PDB entry 7OOC | electron microscopy, 3.70 A resolution | chains J and 5 of the 21 polymer chains in the assembly

[Chain J]
Name: 30S ribosomal protein S11
Source organism: Mycoplasma pneumoniae (strain ATCC 29342 / M129)
UniProtKB: Q50296 (RS11_MYCPN); residue numbers follow UniProt; this construct covers 1-121
Amino-acid sequence (121 residues; numbered 1 to 121; the number before each row is that of its first residue):
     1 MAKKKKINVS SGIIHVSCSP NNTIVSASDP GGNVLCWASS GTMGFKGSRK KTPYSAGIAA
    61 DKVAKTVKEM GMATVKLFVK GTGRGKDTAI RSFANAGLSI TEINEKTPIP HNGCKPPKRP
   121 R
Not modelled in the structure: 1-7

[Chain 5]
Molecule: 16S rRNA
Source organism: Mycoplasma pneumoniae (strain ATCC 29342 / M129)
Sequence (1520 nucleotides; row label = number of the first residue in the row):
     1 UUUUUCUGAG AGUUUGAUCC UGGCUCAGGA UUAACGCUGG CGGCAUGCCU AAUACAUGCA
    61 AGUCGAUCGA AAGUAGUAAU ACUUUAGAGG CGAACGGGUG AGUAACACGU AUCCAAUCUA
   121 CCUUAUAAUG GGGGAUAACU AGUUGAAAGA CUAGCUAAUA CCGCAUAAGA ACUUUGGUUC
   181 GCAUGAAUCA AAGUUGAAAG GACCUGCAAG GGUUCGUUAU UUGAUGAGGG UGCGCCAUAU
   241 CAGCUAGUUG GUGGGGUAAC GGCCUACCAA GGCAAUGACG UGUAGCUAUG CUGAGAAGUA
   301 GAAUAGCCAC AAUGGGACUG AGACACGGCC CAUACUCCUA CGGGAGGCAG CAGUAGGGAA
   361 UUUUUCACAA UGAGCGAAAG CUUGAUGGAG CAAUGCCGCG UGAACGAUGA AGGUCUUUAA
   421 GAUUGUAAAG UUCUUUUAUU UGGGAAGAAU GACUUUAGCA GGUAAUGGCU AGAGUUUGAC
   481 UGUACCAUUU UGAAUAAGUG ACGACUAACU AUGUGCCAGC AGUCGCGGUA AUACAUAGGU
   541 CGCAAGCGUU AUCCGGAUUU AUUGGGCGUA AAGCAAGCGC AGGCGGAUUG AAAAGUCUGG
   601 UGUUAAAGGC AGCUGCUUAA CAGUUGUAUG CAUUGGAAAC UAUUAAUCUA GAGUGUGGUA
   661 GGGAGUUUUG GAAUUUCAUG UGGAGCGGUG AAAUGCGUAG AUAUAUGAAG GAACACCAGU
   721 GGCGAAGGCG AAAACUUAGG CCAUUACUGA CGCUUAGGCU UGAAAGUGUG GGGAGCAAAU
   781 AGGAUUAGAU ACCCUAGUAG UCCACACCGU AAACGAUAGA UACUAGCUGU CGGGGCGAUC
   841 CCCUCGGUAG UGAAGUUAAC ACAUUAAGUA UCUCGCCUGG GUAGUACAUU CGCAAGAAUG
   901 AAACUCAAAC GGAAUUGACG GGGACCCGCA CAAGUGGUGG AGCAUGUUGC UUAAUUCGAC
   961 GGUACACGAA AAACCUUACC UAGACUUGAC AUCCUUGGCA AAGUUAUGGA AACAUAAUGG
  1021 AGGUUAACCG AGUGACAGGU GGUGCAUGGU UGUCGUCAGC UCGUGUCGUG AGAUGUUGGG
  1081 UUAAGUCCCG CAACGAGCGC AACCCUUAUC GUUAGUUACA UUGUCUAGCG AGACUGCUAA
  1141 UGCAAAUUGG AGGAAGGAAG GGAUGACGUC AAAUCAUCAU GCCCCUUAUG UCUAGGGCUG
  1201 CAAACGUGCU ACAAUGGCCA AUACAAACAG UCGCCAGCUU GUAAAAGUGA GCAAAUCUGU
  1261 AAAGUUGGUC UCAGUUCGGA UUGAGGGCUG CAAUUCGUCC UCAUGAAGUC GGAAUCACUA
  1321 GUAAUCGCGA AUCAGCUAUG UCGCGGUGAA UACGUUCUCG GGUCUUGUAC ACACCGCCCG
  1381 UCAAACUAUG AAAGCUGGUA AUAUUUAAAA ACGUGUUGCU AACCAUUAGG AAGCGCAUGU
  1441 CAAGGAUAGC ACCGGUGAUU GGAGUUAAGU CGUAACAAGG UACCCCUACG AGAACGUGGG
  1501 GGUGGAUCAC CUCCUUUCUA
Not modelled in the structure: 1-4, 181-184, 1020-1027, 1510-1520

[Chain J / chain 5 interface]
Pairs across the interface (61; chain J residue first):
  His15(J) - U704(5)  phosphate contact
  His15(J) - A705(5)  phosphate contact
  Asn21(J) - G688(5)  base contact
  Asn21(J) - U689(5)  hydrogen bond to the base
  Asn22(J) - C686(5)  hydrogen bond to the phosphate
  Asn22(J) - G687(5)  hydrogen bond to the phosphate
  Ile24(J) - U702(5)  base contact
  Ser26(J) - A703(5)  hydrogen bond to the sugar
  Gly32(J) - U704(5)  hydrogen bond to the sugar
  Gly32(J) - A705(5)  sugar contact
  Asn33(J) - G680(5)  base contact
  Asn33(J) - U681(5)  sugar contact
  Val34(J) - U681(5)  hydrogen bond to the sugar
  Val34(J) - G682(5)  sugar contact
  Val34(J) - U704(5)  sugar contact
  Leu35(J) - G682(5)  sugar contact
  Trp37(J) - G682(5)  sugar contact
  Trp37(J) - A701(5)  base contact
  Ser39(J) - G685(5)  phosphate contact
  Ser39(J) - C686(5)  hydrogen bond to the phosphate
  Ser40(J) - C686(5)  phosphate contact
  Gly41(J) - G685(5)  sugar contact
  Gly41(J) - C686(5)  hydrogen bond to the phosphate
  Thr42(J) - G685(5)  phosphate contact
  Gly47(J) - A692(5)  phosphate contact
  Ser48(J) - U689(5)  base contact
  Ser48(J) - A691(5)  hydrogen bond to the phosphate
  Ser48(J) - A692(5)  hydrogen bond to the phosphate
  Lys50(J) - G687(5)  salt bridge to the phosphate
  Lys50(J) - G688(5)  base contact
  Lys51(J) - U689(5)  base contact
  Lys51(J) - A691(5)  salt bridge to the phosphate
  Lys80(J) - U704(5)  salt bridge to the phosphate
  Pro108(J) - U674(5)  phosphate contact
  Ile109(J) - A672(5)  sugar contact
  Ile109(J) - A673(5)  sugar contact
  Pro110(J) - A673(5)  sugar contact
  His111(J) - G671(5)  hydrogen bond to the base
  His111(J) - A672(5)  hydrogen bond to the sugar
  His111(J) - A715(5)  stacking on the base
  Asn112(J) - A713(5)  hydrogen bond to the sugar
  Asn112(J) - C714(5)  hydrogen bond to the phosphate
  Asn112(J) - A715(5)  hydrogen bond to the phosphate
  Gly113(J) - A712(5)  base contact
  Gly113(J) - A713(5)  base contact
  Cys114(J) - A712(5)  base contact
  Lys115(J) - G775(5)  hydrogen bond to the sugar
  Lys115(J) - C776(5)  hydrogen bond to the sugar
  Lys115(J) - G1499(5)  salt bridge to the phosphate
  Pro116(J) - C776(5)  sugar contact
  Pro117(J) - C776(5)  phosphate contact
  Lys118(J) - A777(5)  phosphate contact
  Lys118(J) - U1497(5)  hydrogen bond to the phosphate
  Lys118(J) - G1498(5)  salt bridge to the phosphate
  Arg119(J) - C793(5)  phosphate contact
  Pro120(J) - C793(5)  phosphate contact
  Arg121(J) - C792(5)  hydrogen bond to the sugar
  Arg121(J) - C793(5)  hydrogen bond to the phosphate
  Arg121(J) - U1481(5)  hydrogen bond to the base
  Arg121(J) - U1497(5)  salt bridge to the phosphate
  Arg121(J) - G1498(5)  salt bridge to the phosphate
Also at the interface, not in a pair above, chain J (37 interface residues in all): Ser19, Ser28, Gly31, Arg49
Also at the interface, not in a pair above, chain 5 (35 interface residues in all): G711, A778, C794

[Overview]
37 residues of chain J and 35 residues of chain 5 are in contact, with 21 hydrogen bonds, 7 salt bridges and 1
aromatic stacking contact. Among the polar pairs are Asn21(J)-U689(5), His111(J)-G671(5) and
Arg121(J)-U1481(5).
Here chain J is 30S ribosomal protein S11 and chain 5 is 16S rRNA, both from Mycoplasma pneumoniae (strain
ATCC 29342 / M129). Entry 7OOC (Mycoplasma pneumoniae 30S subunit of ribosomes in chloramphenicol-treated
cells) was determined by electron microscopy (same publication as 7OOD, 7P6Z, 7PAH, 7PAI, 7PAJ, 7PAK and 23
further entries).
